5XY9 - chains A and B of the 4 polymer chains in the assembly; structure by X-ray diffraction, 2.30 A resolution.

# Chain A (and B)
Molecule: 14-3-3 protein zeta/delta
From: Homo sapiens
Notes: chain B of this document is another copy of the same molecule, construct and numbering; everything in this record applies to it too
UniProt: P63104 (1433Z_HUMAN); residue numbers follow UniProt; this construct covers 1-245
Sequence (267 residues; numbered -21 to 245; the number before each row is that of its first residue; numbers below 1 keep their minus sign (Met-21 is residue -21)):
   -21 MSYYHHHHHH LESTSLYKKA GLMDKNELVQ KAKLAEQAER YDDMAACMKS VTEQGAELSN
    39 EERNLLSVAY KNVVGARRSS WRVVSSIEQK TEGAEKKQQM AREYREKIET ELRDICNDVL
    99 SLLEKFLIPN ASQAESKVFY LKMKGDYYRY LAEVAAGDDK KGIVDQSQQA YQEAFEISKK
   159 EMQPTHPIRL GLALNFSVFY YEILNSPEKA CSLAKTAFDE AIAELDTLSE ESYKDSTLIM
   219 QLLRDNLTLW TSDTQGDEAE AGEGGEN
Not modelled in the structure: -21 to 0, 233-245 (chain B: -21 to 0, 231-245)
Sequence notes: expression tag (-21 to 0)

# Interface between chain A and chain B
Residue-residue contacts - 32 pairs, chain A then chain B:
  Glu5(A) - Met78(B)
  Gln8(A) - Met78(B)
  Lys9(A) - Met78(B)
  Leu12(A) - Ile65(B)  hydrophobic
  Leu12(A) - Met78(B)  hydrophobic
  Leu12(A) - Ala79(B)  hydrophobic
  Ala13(A) - Tyr82(B)
  Gln15(A) - Val61(B)
  Gln15(A) - Ile65(B)
  Ala16(A) - Ser58(B)  hydrogen bond (backbone-side chain)
  Arg18(A) - Arg55(B)
  Arg18(A) - Ser58(B)
  Arg18(A) - Tyr82(B)  hydrogen bond
  Arg18(A) - Glu89(B)  salt bridge
  Asp21(A) - Tyr82(B)  hydrogen bond
  Ser58(A) - Ala16(B)  hydrogen bond (side chain-backbone)
  Ser58(A) - Arg18(B)
  Val61(A) - Gln15(B)
  Val62(A) - Ala16(B)  hydrophobic
  Ile65(A) - Leu12(B)  hydrophobic
  Ile65(A) - Gln15(B)
  Met78(A) - Glu5(B)
  Met78(A) - Gln8(B)
  Met78(A) - Lys9(B)
  Met78(A) - Leu12(B)  hydrophobic
  Ala79(A) - Leu12(B)  hydrophobic
  Tyr82(A) - Leu12(B)  hydrophobic
  Tyr82(A) - Ala13(B)
  Tyr82(A) - Arg18(B)  hydrogen bond
  Tyr82(A) - Asp21(B)  hydrogen bond
  Ile86(A) - Arg18(B)
  Glu89(A) - Arg18(B)  salt bridge
Interface residues without a listed pair, chain A (20 interface residues in all): Arg55, Lys85
Interface residues without a listed pair, chain B (19 interface residues in all): Val62, Ile86

# Summary
20 residues of chain A face 19 of chain B across their interface, with 6 hydrogen bonds and 2 salt bridges.
Polar pairs include Arg18(A)-Glu89(B), Ala16(A)-Ser58(B) and Arg18(A)-Tyr82(B).
Chain A and chain B are both 14-3-3 protein zeta/delta (Homo sapiens); the structure, Structure of the MST4
and 14-3-3 complex, was determined by X-ray diffraction.
